7WE7 - chains G and N of the 9 polymer chains in the assembly; structure by electron microscopy, 3.80 A resolution.

Chain G:
Name: Spike glycoprotein
Organism: Severe acute respiratory syndrome coronavirus 2
UniProt: P0DTC2 (SPIKE_SARS2); aligned to UniProt positions 1-1270 over residues 1-1272 (the alignment contains insertions or deletions, so no single offset holds)
Amino-acid sequence (1270 residues; numbered 1 to 1272; 2 numbers in that range are skipped by the numbering (no residue carries them; nothing is unmodelled there); the number before each row is that of its first residue):
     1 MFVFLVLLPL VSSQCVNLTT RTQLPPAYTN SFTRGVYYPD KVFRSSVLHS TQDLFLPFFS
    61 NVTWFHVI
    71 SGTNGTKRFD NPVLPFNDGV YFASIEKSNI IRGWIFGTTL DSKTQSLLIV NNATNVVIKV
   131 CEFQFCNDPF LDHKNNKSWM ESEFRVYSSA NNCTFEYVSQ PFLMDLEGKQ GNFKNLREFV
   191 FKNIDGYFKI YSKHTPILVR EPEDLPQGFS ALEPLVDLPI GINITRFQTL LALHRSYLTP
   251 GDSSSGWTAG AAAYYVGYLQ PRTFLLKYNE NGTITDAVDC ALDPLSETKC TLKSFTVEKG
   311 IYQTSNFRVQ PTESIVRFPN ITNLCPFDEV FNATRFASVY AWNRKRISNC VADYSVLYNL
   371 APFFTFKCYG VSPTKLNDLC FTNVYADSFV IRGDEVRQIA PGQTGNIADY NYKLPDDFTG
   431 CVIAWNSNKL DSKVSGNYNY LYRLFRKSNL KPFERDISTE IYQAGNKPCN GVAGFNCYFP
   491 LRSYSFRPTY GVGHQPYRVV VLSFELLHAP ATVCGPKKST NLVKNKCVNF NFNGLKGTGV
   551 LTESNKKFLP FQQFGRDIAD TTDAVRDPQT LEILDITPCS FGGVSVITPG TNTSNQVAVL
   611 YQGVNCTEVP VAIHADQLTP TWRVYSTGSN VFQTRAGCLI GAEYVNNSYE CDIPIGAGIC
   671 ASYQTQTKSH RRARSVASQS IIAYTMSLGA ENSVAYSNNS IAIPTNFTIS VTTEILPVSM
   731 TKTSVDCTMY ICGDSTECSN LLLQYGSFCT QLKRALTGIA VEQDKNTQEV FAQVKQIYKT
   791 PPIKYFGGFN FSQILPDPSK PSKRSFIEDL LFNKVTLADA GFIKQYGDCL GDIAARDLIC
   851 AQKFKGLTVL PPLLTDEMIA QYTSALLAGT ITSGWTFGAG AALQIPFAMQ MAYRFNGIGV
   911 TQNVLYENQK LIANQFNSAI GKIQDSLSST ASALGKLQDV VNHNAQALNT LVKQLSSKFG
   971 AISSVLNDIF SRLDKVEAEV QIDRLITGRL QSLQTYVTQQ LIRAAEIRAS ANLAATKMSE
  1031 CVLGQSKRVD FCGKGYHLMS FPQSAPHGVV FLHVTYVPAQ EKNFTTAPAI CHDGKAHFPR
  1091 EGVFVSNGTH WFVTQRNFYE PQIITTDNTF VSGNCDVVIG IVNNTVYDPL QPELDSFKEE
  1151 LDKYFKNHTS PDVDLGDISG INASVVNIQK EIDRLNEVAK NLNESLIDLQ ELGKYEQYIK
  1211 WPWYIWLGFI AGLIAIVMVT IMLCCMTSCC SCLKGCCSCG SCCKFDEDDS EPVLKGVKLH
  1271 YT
Unresolved in the structure: 1-13, 71-76, 243-252, 676-687, 828-847, 1162-1272
Construct notes: variant Val-67 (Ala in P0DTC2), Ile-95 (Thr in P0DTC2), Asp-142 (Gly in P0DTC2), Asp-338 (Gly339 in P0DTC2), Leu-370 (Ser371 in P0DTC2), Pro-372 (Ser373 in P0DTC2), Phe-374 (Ser375 in P0DTC2), Asn-416 (Lys417 in P0DTC2), Lys-439 (Asn440 in P0DTC2), Ser-445 (Gly446 in P0DTC2), Asn-476 (Ser477 in P0DTC2), Lys-477 (Thr478 in P0DTC2), Ala-483 (Glu484 in P0DTC2), Arg-492 (Gln493 in P0DTC2), Ser-495 (Gly496 in P0DTC2), Arg-497 (Gln498 in P0DTC2), Tyr-500 (Asn501 in P0DTC2), His-504 (Tyr505 in P0DTC2), Lys-546 (Thr547 in P0DTC2), Gly-613 (Asp614 in P0DTC2), Tyr-654 (His655 in P0DTC2), Lys-678 (Asn679 in P0DTC2), His-680 (Pro681 in P0DTC2), Lys-763 (Asn764 in P0DTC2), Tyr-795 (Asp796 in P0DTC2), Lys-855 (Asn856 in P0DTC2), His-953 (Gln954 in P0DTC2), Lys-968 (Asn969 in P0DTC2), Phe-980 (Leu981 in P0DTC2); insertion (211-213)
Cystine bridges: Cys-15/Cys-136, Cys-131/Cys-163, Cys-290/Cys-300, Cys-335/Cys-360, Cys-378/Cys-431, Cys-390/Cys-524, Cys-479/Cys-487, Cys-616/Cys-648, Cys-661/Cys-670, Cys-737/Cys-759, Cys-742/Cys-748, Cys-1031/Cys-1042, Cys-1081/Cys-1125
Covalent attachments: N-acetylglucosamine (NAG) linked to Asn-17, Asn-61, Asn-125, Asn-145, Asn-233, Asn-602, Asn-615, Asn-656, Asn-708, Asn-716, Asn-800, Asn-1097, Asn-1133, Asn-1157
Curated features (UniProtKB/Swiss-Prot):
  - lipidation (S-palmitoyl cysteine): Cys-1242, Cys-1249, Cys-1252
  - glycosylation (N-linked (GlcNAc...) asparagine): Asn-17 (complex), Asn-61 (hybrid), Asn-333 (complex), Asn-605 (hybrid)
Reported in the primary citation:
  - mutagenesis - G446S: decreased binding to XGv289 (proposed by the authors, not directly observed)

Chain N:
Name: The light chain of Fab 282
Organism: Homo sapiens
Notes: antibody fragment or engineered binder
Amino-acid sequence (111 residues; row label = number of the first residue in the row):
     1 QSVLTQPPSA SGTPGQRVTI SCSGSGSNIG SNTINWYQQL PGTAPKVLIY RNNERPSGVP
    61 DRFSGSKSGT SASLTISGLQ SEDEAYYHCA AWDDSLNGPV FGGGTKLTVL G
Cystine bridges: Cys-22/Cys-89

Interface between chain G and chain N:
Residue-residue contacts - 5 pairs, chain G then chain N:
  Val-444(G) with Arg-51(N); Trp-92(N)
  Ser-445(G) with Trp-92(N)
  Arg-497(G) with Asn-97(N)
  Thr-499(G) with Asp-94(N)

In short:
Chain G and chain N each contribute 4 residues to their interface. From the paper: G446S of chain G reduces
binding to XGv289.
Chain G is Spike glycoprotein (Severe acute respiratory syndrome coronavirus 2) and chain N is the light chain
of Fab 282 (Homo sapiens); the structure, SARS-CoV-2 Omicron variant spike protein in complex with Fab XGv282,
was determined by electron microscopy (same publication as 7WE8, 7WE9, 7WEA, 7WEB, 7WEC, 7WED and 3 further
entries).
